PDB entry 8DAR | electron microscopy, 3.00 A resolution | chains C and G of the 8 polymer chains in the assembly

# Chain C
Protein: Cell division control protein 48
Organism: Saccharomyces cerevisiae
Notes: EC 3.6.4.6
UniProtKB: P25694 (CDC48_YEAST); residue numbers follow UniProt; this construct covers 1-835
Amino-acid sequence (838 residues; each row starts with the number of its first residue; numbers below 1 keep their minus sign (Gly-2 is residue -2)):
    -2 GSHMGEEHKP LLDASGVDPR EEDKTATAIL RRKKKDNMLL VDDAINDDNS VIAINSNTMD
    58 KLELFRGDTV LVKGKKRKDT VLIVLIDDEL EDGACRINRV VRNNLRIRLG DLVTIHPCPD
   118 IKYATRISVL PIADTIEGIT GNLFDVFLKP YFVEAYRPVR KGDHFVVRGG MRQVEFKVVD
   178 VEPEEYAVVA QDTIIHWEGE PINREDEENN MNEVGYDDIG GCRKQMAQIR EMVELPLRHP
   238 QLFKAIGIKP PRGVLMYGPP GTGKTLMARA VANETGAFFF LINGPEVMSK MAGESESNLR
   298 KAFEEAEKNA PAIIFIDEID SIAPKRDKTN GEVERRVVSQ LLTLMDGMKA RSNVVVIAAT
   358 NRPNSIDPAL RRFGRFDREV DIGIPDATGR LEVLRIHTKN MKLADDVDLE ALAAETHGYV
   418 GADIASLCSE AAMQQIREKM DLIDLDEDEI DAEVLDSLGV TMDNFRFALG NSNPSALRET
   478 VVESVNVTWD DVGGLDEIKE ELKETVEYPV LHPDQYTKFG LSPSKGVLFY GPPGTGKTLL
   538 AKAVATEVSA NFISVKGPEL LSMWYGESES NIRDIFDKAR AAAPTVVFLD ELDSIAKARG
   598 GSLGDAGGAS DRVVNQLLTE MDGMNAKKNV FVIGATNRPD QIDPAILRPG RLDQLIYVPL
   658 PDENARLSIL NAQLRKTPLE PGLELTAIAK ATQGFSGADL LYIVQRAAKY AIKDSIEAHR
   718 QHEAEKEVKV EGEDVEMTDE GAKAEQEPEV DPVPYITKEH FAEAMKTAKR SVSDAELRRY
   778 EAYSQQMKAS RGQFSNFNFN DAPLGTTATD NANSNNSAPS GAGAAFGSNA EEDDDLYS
Not modelled in the structure: -2 to 70, 76-205, 595-607, 720-748, 791-835
Construct notes: expression tag (-2 to 0)
Curated features (UniProtKB/Swiss-Prot):
  - binding site (ATP): Pro257 to Leu263, Asn358, His394, Gly531 to Leu536
  - modified residue: Ser472 (Phosphoserine), Ser519 (Phosphoserine), Thr735 (Phosphothreonine), Ser770 (Phosphoserine)
  - cross-link (Glycyl lysine isopeptide (Lys-Gly)): Lys305 (interchain with G-Cter in ubiquitin), Lys322 (interchain with G-Cter in ubiquitin), Lys346 (interchain with G-Cter in ubiquitin), Lys522 (interchain with G-Cter in ubiquitin), Lys539 (interchain with G-Cter in ubiquitin), Lys594 (interchain with G-Cter in ubiquitin), Lys673 (interchain with G-Cter in ubiquitin)
  - mutagenesis: Lys261 (K261A: Moderate reduction in growth rate; K261T: Probable loss of ATP binding. Complete loss of catalytic activity), Glu315 (E315A: Moderate reduction in growth rate; E315D: Severe loss of catalytic activity without affecting cooperativity between the 2 ATP-binding regions. Slight reduction in growth rate ...), Asn358 (N358A: Slight reduction in growth rate. Restores cell growth; when associated with Q-315), Arg369 (R369A: No effect on growth rate. Restores cell growth; when associated with Q-315), Pro471 (P471A/S: Restores cell growth; when associated with Q-315), Arg475 (R475H: Restores cell growth; when associated with Q-315), Lys534 (K534A/T: Severe loss of catalytic activity. Lethal), Glu588 (E588D: Moderate reduction in growth rate; E588Q: Lethal), Arg645 (R645A: Lethal)
Small-molecule neighbours:
  - ADP (adenosine-5'-diphosphate): Asp488, Val489, Gly490, Pro529, Pro530, Gly531, Thr532, Gly533, Lys534, Thr535, Leu536, Ile666, Gln670, Gly694, Leu698
  - ATP (adenosine-5'-triphosphate): Asp215, Ile216, Gly217, Pro257, Gly258, Thr259, Gly260, Lys261, Thr262, Leu263, Asp314, Glu315, Val390, His394, Gly418, Ala419, Ala422

# Chain G
Protein: Nuclear protein localization protein 4
Organism: Saccharomyces cerevisiae
UniProtKB: P33755 (NPL4_YEAST); residue numbers follow UniProt; this construct covers 1-580
Amino-acid sequence (583 residues; row label = number of the first residue in the row; numbers below 1 keep their minus sign (Gly-2 is residue -2)):
    -2 GSHMLIRFRS KNGTHRVSCQ ENDLFGTVIE KLVGNLDPNA DVDTFTVCEK PGQGIHAVSE
    58 LADRTVMDLG LKHGDMLILN YSDKPANEKD GVNVEIGSVG IDSKGIRQHR YGPLRIKELA
   118 VDEELEKEDG LIPRQKSKLC KHGDRGMCEY CSPLPPWDKE YHEKNKIKHI SFHSYLKKLN
   178 ENANKKENGS SYISPLSEPD FRINKRCHNG HEPWPRGICS KCQPSAITLQ QQEFRMVDHV
   238 EFQKSEIINE FIQAWRYTGM QRFGYMYGSY SKYDNTPLGI KAVVEAIYEP PQHDEQDGLT
   298 MDVEQVKNEM LQIDRQAQEM GLSRIGLIFT DLSDAGAGDG SVFCKRHKDS FFLSSLEVIM
   358 AARHQTRHPN VSKYSEQGFF SSKFVTCVIS GNLEGEIDIS SYQVSTEAEA LVTADMISGS
   418 TFPSMAYIND TTDERYVPEI FYMKSNEYGI TVKENAKPAF PVDYLLVTLT HGFPNTDTET
   478 NSKFVSSTGF PWSNRQAMGQ SQDYQELKKY LFNVASSGDF NLLHEKISNF HLLLYINSLQ
   538 ILSPDEWKLL IESAVKNEWE ESLLKLVSSA GWQTLVMILQ ESG
Not modelled in the structure: -2 to 106
Construct notes: expression tag (-2 to 0)
Curated features (UniProtKB/Swiss-Prot):
  - mutagenesis: Gly323 (G323S: In npl4-1; nuclear-targeted proteins accumulate in the cytoplasm)
Ion coordination: Zn2+ site 1: Cys137, His139, Cys145, Cys148; Zn2+ site 2: Cys204, His208, Cys216, Cys219
What the authors report for this chain:
  - conformationally variable residues (loop rearrangement): Ile437 to Glu451

# Chain C / chain G interface
Contacting residue pairs (15):
  Arg266(C) - Asn185(G)
  Phe275(C) - Tyr108(G)  hydrophobic
  Phe275(C) - Ser188(G)
  Phe276(C) - Ser188(G)
  Phe277(C) - Ser188(G)
  Phe277(C) - Ile190(G)  hydrophobic
  Leu278(C) - Gly186(G)
  Leu278(C) - Ser187(G)  hydrogen bond (backbone-backbone)
  Asn295(C) - Ile190(G)
  Lys298(C) - Ile190(G)
  Glu302(C) - Tyr189(G)
  Glu302(C) - Ile190(G)
  Glu302(C) - Ser191(G)  hydrogen bond (side chain-backbone)
  Arg348(C) - Arg203(G)
  Arg348(C) - Cys204(G)  hydrogen bond (side chain-backbone)
Other interface residues (no listed pair), chain C (14 interface residues in all): Ile279, Asn280, Lys287, Ala299, Asn306
Other interface residues (no listed pair), chain G (14 interface residues in all): Asn179, Glu184, Lys218, Glu373

# In short
The chain C/chain G interface involves 14 residues from each chain, with 3 hydrogen bonds. Among the polar
pairs are Glu302(C)-Ser191(G), Arg348(C)-Cys204(G) and Leu278(C)-Ser187(G). Ligands of chain C: ATP and ADP.
From the paper: conformational variability at Ile437(G).
Chain C is Cell division control protein 48 and chain G is Nuclear protein localization protein 4, both from
Saccharomyces cerevisiae; the structure, Saccharomyces cerevisiae Ufd1/Npl4/Cdc48 complex unbound but in the
presence of SUMO-ubiquitin(K48polyUb)-mEOS and ATP, was determined by electron microscopy.
